6PXH - chains A and C of the 3 polymer chains in the assembly; structure by X-ray diffraction, 2.30 A resolution.

Chain A:
Name: MERS-CoV S1-NTD
From: Middle East respiratory syndrome-related coronavirus
UniProt: V9TWK2 (V9TWK2_9BETC); residue numbers follow UniProt; this construct covers 18-351
Chain sequence (342 residues; numbered 18 to 359; the number before each row is that of its first residue):
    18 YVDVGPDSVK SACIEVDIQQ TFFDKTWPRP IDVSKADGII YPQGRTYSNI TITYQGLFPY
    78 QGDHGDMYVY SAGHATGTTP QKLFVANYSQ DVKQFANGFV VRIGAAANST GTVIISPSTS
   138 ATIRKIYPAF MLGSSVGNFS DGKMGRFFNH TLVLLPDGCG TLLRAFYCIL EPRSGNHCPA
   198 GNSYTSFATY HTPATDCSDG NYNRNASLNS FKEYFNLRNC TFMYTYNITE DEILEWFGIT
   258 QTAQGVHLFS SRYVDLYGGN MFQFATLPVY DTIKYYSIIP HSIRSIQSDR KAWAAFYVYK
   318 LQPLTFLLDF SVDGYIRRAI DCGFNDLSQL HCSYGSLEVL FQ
Disordered / not traced: 352-359
Construct notes: expression tag (352-359)
Disulfides: Cys30-Cys195, Cys176-Cys214, Cys185-Cys237, Cys339-Cys349
Covalent attachments: N-acetylglucosamine (NAG) linked to Asn66, Asn104, Asn155, Asn166, Asn236, Asn244; glycan linked to Asn125, Asn222
Ligand contacts: dihydrofolic acid (DHF): Trp44, Pro45, Arg46, Val86, Ala123, Thr127, Gly128, Thr129, Ile131, Ile140, Ala309, Trp310, Ala311, Ala312, Tyr314

Chain C:
Name: G2 heavy chain
From: Mus musculus
Chain sequence (229 residues; numbered 1 to 224 plus 5 insertion-coded residues; the number before each row is that of its first residue; a row labelled like 82A-82C holds insertion residues (82A, then the next letters in order)):
     1 QVQLQQSGGE LVKPGASVKL SCKTSGFTFS SSYISWLKQK PGQSLEWIAW IY
   52A A
    53 GTGGTEYNQK FTGKAQVTVD TSSSTAYMQF
82A-82C SSL
    83 TTEDSAIYYC ARGGSSFA
  100A M
   101 DYWGQGTSVT VSSASTTPPS VYPLAPGSAA QTNSMVTLGC LVKGYFPEPV TVTWNSGSLS
   161 SGVHTFPAVL QSDLYTLSSS VTVPSSTWPS ETVTCNVAHP ASSTKVDKKI VPRDCGKGLE
   221 VLFQ
Disordered / not traced: 127-133, 216-224
Disulfides: Cys22-Cys92, Cys140-Cys195

Interface between chain A and chain C:
Pairs across the interface - 24 pairs, chain A then chain C:
  Ser28(A) - Trp50(C)
  Ser28(A) - Ser97(C)  hydrogen bond (backbone-side chain)
  Ser28(A) - Ser98(C)
  Ala29(A) - Ser97(C)
  Ala29(A) - Ser98(C)
  Ser157(A) - Thr54(C)
  Ser191(A) - Tyr33(C)  hydrogen bond (backbone-side chain)
  Ser191(A) - Trp50(C)  hydrogen bond
  Ser191(A) - Gly56(C)
  Ser191(A) - Thr57(C)  hydrogen bond (side chain-backbone)
  Ser191(A) - Glu58(C)
  Gly192(A) - Tyr33(C)  hydrogen bond (backbone-side chain)
  Gly192(A) - Ser97(C)
  Asn193(A) - Tyr33(C)  hydrogen bond (backbone-side chain)
  Asn193(A) - Ser97(C)  hydrogen bond (backbone-side chain)
  Asn193(A) - Ser98(C)
  Asn193(A) - Phe99(C)
  Ala197(A) - Thr54(C)  hydrogen bond (backbone-side chain)
  Gly198(A) - Tyr33(C)
  Gly198(A) - Tyr52(C)
  Asn199(A) - Ser31(C)
  Asn199(A) - Tyr33(C)  hydrogen bond (backbone-side chain)
  Asn199(A) - Tyr52(C)  hydrogen bond
  Asn199(A) - Phe99(C)
Interface residues without a listed pair, chain A (10 interface residues in all): Arg190
Interface features reported in the paper:
  - pairs named by the authors: Ser28(A)-Ser97(C) (hydrogen bond)
  - epitope / paratope residues, chain A: Ser28(A)
  - hot spots on chain A (mutagenesis) - G198D: abolished binding to G2 Fab
  - epitope / paratope residues, chain C: Ser97(C)

Summary:
Chain A and chain C form an interface of 10 and 11 residues respectively, with 10 hydrogen bonds. Among the
polar pairs are Ser28(A)-Ser97(C), Ser191(A)-Tyr33(C) and Ser191(A)-Trp50(C). The authors report a hydrogen
bond between Ser28(A) and Ser97(C). From the paper: G198D of chain A abolishes binding to G2 Fab;
epitope/paratope residues Ser28(A) and Ser97(C).
Here chain A is MERS-CoV S1-NTD (Middle East respiratory syndrome-related coronavirus) and chain C is G2 heavy
chain (Mus musculus). Entry 6PXH (Crystal Structure of MERS-CoV S1-NTD bound with G2 Fab) was determined by
X-ray diffraction together with 6PZ8 and 6PXG from the same study.
